3MF7 - chain A; structure by X-ray diffraction, 1.65 A resolution.

== Chain A ==
Protein: Cis-3-chloroacrylic acid dehalogenase
From: coryneform bacterium
Notes: EC 3.8.1.-
UniProtKB: Q6VPE5 (Q6VPE5_9CORY); residues 1-149 here correspond to UniProt positions 2-150 (UniProt number = residue number + 1)
Chain sequence (149 residues; each row starts with the number of its first residue):
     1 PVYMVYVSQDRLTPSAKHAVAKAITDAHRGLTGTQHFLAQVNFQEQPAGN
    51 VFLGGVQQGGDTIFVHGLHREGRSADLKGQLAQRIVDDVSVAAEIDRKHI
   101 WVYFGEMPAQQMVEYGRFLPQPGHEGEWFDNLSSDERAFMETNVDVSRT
Unresolved in the structure: 119-149
Modified residues: Pro1 (1-[(2R)-2-carboxy-2-hydroxyethyl]-L-proline; PR4)
From the paper describing this entry:
  - conformationally variable residues (loop rearrangement): Thr32 to Leu38
  - self-association interface (contacts with another copy of this molecule); pairs are residue here / residue on that copy: Tyr103-Glu114 (hydrogen bond)
  - catalytic residues: His28, Arg70, Arg73, Tyr103, Glu114 (citing earlier work)

== Summary ==
The paper reports catalytic residues His28, Arg70 and Arg73 among others; conformational variability at Thr32.
Chain A is Cis-3-chloroacrylic acid dehalogenase (coryneform bacterium); the structure, Crystal Structure of
(R)-oxirane-2-carboxylate inhibited cis-CaaD, was determined by X-ray diffraction, deposited together with
3MF8.
